PDB entry 2XCQ | X-ray diffraction, 2.98 A resolution | chain A

# Chain A
Protein: DNA gyrase subunit B, DNA gyrase subunit A
Organism: Staphylococcus aureus
Notes: EC 5.99.1.3; fragment: c-terminal 27kda domain, residues 410-644, n-terminal 56kda domain, residues 2-491
UniProt: chimeric construct of P66937, Q99XG5: residues 410-644 from P66937 (GYRB_STAAN) positions 410-644 (same numbers); residues 1002-1491 from Q99XG5 positions 2-491 (UniProt number = residue number - 1000)
Amino-acid sequence (726 residues; numbered 409 to 1491; 357 numbers in that range are skipped by the numbering (no residue carries them; nothing is unmodelled there); the number before each row is that of its first residue):
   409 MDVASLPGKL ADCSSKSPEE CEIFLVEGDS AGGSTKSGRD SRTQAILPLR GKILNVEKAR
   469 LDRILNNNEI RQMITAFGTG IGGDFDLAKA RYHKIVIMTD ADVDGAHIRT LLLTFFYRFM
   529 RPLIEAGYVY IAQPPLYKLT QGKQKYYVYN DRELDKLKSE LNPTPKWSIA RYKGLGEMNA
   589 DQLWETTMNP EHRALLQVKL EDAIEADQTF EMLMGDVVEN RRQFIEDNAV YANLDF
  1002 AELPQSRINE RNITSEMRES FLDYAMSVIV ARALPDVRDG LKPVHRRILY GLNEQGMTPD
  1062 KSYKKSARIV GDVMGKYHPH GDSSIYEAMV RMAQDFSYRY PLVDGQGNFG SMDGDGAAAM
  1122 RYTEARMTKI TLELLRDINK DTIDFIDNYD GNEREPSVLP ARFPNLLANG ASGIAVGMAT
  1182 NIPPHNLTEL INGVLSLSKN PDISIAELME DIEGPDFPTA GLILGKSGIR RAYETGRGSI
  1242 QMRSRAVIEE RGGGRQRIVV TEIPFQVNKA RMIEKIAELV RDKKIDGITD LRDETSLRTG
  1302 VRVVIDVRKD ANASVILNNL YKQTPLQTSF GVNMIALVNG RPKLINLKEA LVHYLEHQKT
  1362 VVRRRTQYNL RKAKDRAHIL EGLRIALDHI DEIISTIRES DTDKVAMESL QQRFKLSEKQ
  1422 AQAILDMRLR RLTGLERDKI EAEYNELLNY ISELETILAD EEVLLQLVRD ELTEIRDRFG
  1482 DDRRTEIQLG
Not modelled in the structure: 409-410, 465-471, 573-575, 612-644, 1002-1026, 1177-1179
Sequence notes: expression tag (409)
Curated features (UniProtKB/Swiss-Prot):
  - binding site (Mg(2+)): Glu-435, Asp-508, Asp-510
  - site (Interaction with DNA): Lys-460, Asn-463
  - active site: Tyr-1123 (O-(5'-phospho-DNA)-tyrosine intermediate)

# Summary
From UniProt: 3 Mg2+-binding residues and active-site residue Tyr-1123.
Chain A is DNA gyrase subunit B, DNA gyrase subunit A (Staphylococcus aureus); the structure, The 2.98A
crystal structure of the catalytic core (B'A' region) of Staphylococcus aureus DNA Gyrase, was determined by
X-ray diffraction together with 2XCO and 2XCR from the same study.
